1AIG - chains L and M of the 3 polymer chains in the assembly; structure by X-ray diffraction, 2.60 A resolution.

# Chain L
Protein: Photosynthetic reaction center (L subunit)
Source organism: Rhodobacter sphaeroides
Reference sequence: P02954 (RCEL_RHOSH); residues 1-281 here = UniProt positions 1-281
Sequence (281 residues; numbered 1 to 281; the number before each row is that of its first residue):
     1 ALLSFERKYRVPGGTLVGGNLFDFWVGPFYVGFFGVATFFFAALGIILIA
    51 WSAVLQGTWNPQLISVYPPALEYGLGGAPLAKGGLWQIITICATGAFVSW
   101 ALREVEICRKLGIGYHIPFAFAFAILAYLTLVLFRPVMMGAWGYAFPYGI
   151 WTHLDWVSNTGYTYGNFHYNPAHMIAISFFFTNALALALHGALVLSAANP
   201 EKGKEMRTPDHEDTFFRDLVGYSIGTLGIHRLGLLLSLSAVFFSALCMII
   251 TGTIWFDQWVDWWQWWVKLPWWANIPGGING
Ion coordination: bacteriochlorophyll a Mg site 1 near His153 (its only coordinating residue here); bacteriochlorophyll a Mg site 2 near His173 (its only coordinating residue here); Fe2+: His190, His230 (shared with His219(M), Glu234(M), His266(M) of chain M)
Residues lining bound ligands:
  - bacteriochlorophyll a (BCL), molecule 1: Ile46, Ile49, Phe97, Tyr128, Leu131, Phe146, Ile150, His153, Leu154, Trp156, Val157
  - bacteriochlorophyll a (BCL), molecule 2: Phe97, Phe121, Ala124, Ile125, Ala127, Tyr128, Leu131, Trp156, Val157, Ser158, Thr160, Gly161, Tyr162, Asn166, Phe167, His168, His173, Ala176, Ile177, Phe180, Phe181, Val241, Ser244, Ala245, Cys247, Met248
  - bacteriochlorophyll a (BCL), molecule 3: Val157, Tyr162, His168, Phe181
  - bacteriochlorophyll a (BCL), molecule 4: His168, His173, Met174, Ile177, Ser178, Phe181, Thr182, Leu185, Val220
  - bacteriopheophytin a (BPH), molecule 1: Thr38, Phe41, Ala42, Gly45, Ile46, Ile49, Ile89, Cys92, Ala93, Ala96, Phe97, Trp100, Glu104, Ile117, Ala120, Phe121, Phe123, Ala124, Phe146, Pro147, Tyr148, Gly149, Ile150, His153, Phe180, Leu238, Val241
  - bacteriopheophytin a (BPH), molecule 2: Phe181, Ala184, Leu185, Ala188, Leu189, Phe216, Leu219, Val220
  - ubiquinone-10 (U10), molecule 1: Val26, Phe29, Trp100
  - ubiquinone-10 (U10), molecule 2: Phe179, Thr182, Leu185, Ala186, Leu189, His190, Leu193, Val194, Glu212, Asp213, Phe216, Tyr222, Ser223, Ile224, Gly225, Thr226, Ile229, Leu232, Ser239, Phe242, Phe243

# Chain M
Protein: Photosynthetic reaction center (M subunit)
Source organism: Rhodobacter sphaeroides
Reference sequence: P02953 (RCEM_RHOSH); numbering as in UniProt (aligned over 1-307)
Sequence (307 residues; numbered 1 to 307; the number before each row is that of its first residue):
     1 AEYQNIFSQVQVRGPADLGMTEDVNLANRSGVGPFSTLLGWFGNAQLGPI
    51 YLGSLGVLSLFSGLMWFFTIGIWFWYQAGWNPAVFLRDLFFFSLEPPAPE
   101 YGLSFAAPLKEGGLWLIASFFMFVAVWSWWGRTYLRAQALGMGKHTAWAF
   151 LSAIWLWMVLGFIRPILMGSWSEAVPYGIFSHLDWTNNFSLVHGNLFYNP
   201 FHGLSIAFLYGSALLFAMHGATILAVSRFGGERELEQIADRGTAAERAAL
   251 FWRWTMGFNATMEGIHRWAIWMAVLVTLTGGIGILLSGTVVDNWYVWGQN
   301 HGMAPLN
Disordered / not traced: 1-2, 302-307
Ion coordination: bacteriochlorophyll a Mg site 1 near His182 (its only coordinating residue here); bacteriochlorophyll a Mg site 2 near His202 (its only coordinating residue here); Fe2+: His219, Glu234, His266 (shared with His190(L), His230(L) of chain L)
Residues lining bound ligands:
  - bacteriochlorophyll a (BCL), molecule 1: Ile50, Met122, Trp129, Trp157, Leu160, Val175, Ile179, His182, Leu183, Trp185, Thr186
  - bacteriochlorophyll a (BCL), molecule 2: Trp66, Met122, Val126, Phe150, Ala153, Ile154, Leu156, Trp157, Leu160, Trp185, Thr186, Asn187, Phe189, Ser190, Asn195, Leu196, Phe197, Phe201, His202, Ser205, Ile206, Leu209, Tyr210, Val276, Thr277, Gly280, Gly281, Ile284
  - bacteriochlorophyll a (BCL), molecule 3: Thr186, Phe197, Leu209, Tyr210
  - bacteriochlorophyll a (BCL), molecule 4: Phe197, His202, Gly203, Ile206, Ala207, Tyr210, Gly211, Leu214
  - bacteriopheophytin a (BPH), molecule 1: Ile50, Ser59, Leu60, Gly63, Leu64, Ala125, Val126, Trp129, Thr133, Thr146, Ala149, Phe150, Ser152, Ala153, Ala273, Val274, Thr277
  - bacteriopheophytin a (BPH), molecule 2: Tyr210, Ala213, Leu214, Ala217, Met218, Trp252, Thr255, Met256
  - ubiquinone-10 (U10): Leu214, Leu215, Met218, His219, Thr222, Ile223, Ala245, Ala248, Ala249, Trp252, Met256, Phe258, Asn259, Ala260, Thr261, Met262, Ile265, Trp268, Met272

# Chain L / chain M interface
Contacting residue pairs (226; chain L residue first):
  Ala1(L) - Arg253(M)  hydrogen bond (backbone-side chain)
  Leu3(L) - Leu250(M)  hydrophobic
  Leu3(L) - Arg253(M)
  Leu3(L) - Asn259(M)
  Phe5(L) - Arg241(M)
  Phe5(L) - Glu246(M)
  Glu6(L) - Leu250(M)
  Glu6(L) - Arg253(M)
  Glu6(L) - Trp254(M)  hydrogen bond
  Lys8(L) - Glu246(M)  salt bridge
  Tyr9(L) - Thr243(M)  hydrogen bond
  Tyr9(L) - Glu246(M)  hydrogen bond
  Tyr9(L) - Arg247(M)
  Tyr9(L) - Leu250(M)  hydrophobic
  Tyr9(L) - Trp254(M)
  Arg10(L) - Trp254(M)
  Trp25(L) - Trp254(M)
  Pro28(L) - Arg253(M)
  Pro28(L) - Trp254(M)
  Pro28(L) - Gly257(M)
  Phe29(L) - Trp254(M)
  Phe29(L) - Thr255(M)
  Phe29(L) - Met256(M)
  Phe29(L) - Gly257(M)
  Tyr30(L) - Trp254(M)  hydrogen bond (backbone-backbone)
  Trp100(L) - Thr255(M)
  Arg103(L) - Trp254(M)  hydrogen bond (side chain-backbone)
  Arg103(L) - Thr255(M)  hydrogen bond (side chain-backbone)
  Glu104(L) - Phe251(M)
  Glu104(L) - Thr255(M)
  Ile107(L) - Phe251(M)  hydrophobic
  Ile107(L) - Trp254(M)
  Ile107(L) - Thr255(M)
  Cys108(L) - Phe251(M)  hydrophobic
  Lys110(L) - Trp254(M)
  Leu111(L) - Arg247(M)  hydrogen bond (backbone-side chain)
  Leu111(L) - Leu250(M)
  Leu111(L) - Phe251(M)
  Leu111(L) - Trp254(M)  hydrophobic
  Gly112(L) - Arg228(M)  hydrogen bond (backbone-side chain)
  Gly112(L) - Phe229(M)
  Ile113(L) - Ala225(M)
  Ile113(L) - Val226(M)  hydrophobic
  Ile113(L) - Arg228(M)
  Ile113(L) - Phe229(M)  hydrophobic
  Ile113(L) - Arg247(M)
  Ile113(L) - Phe251(M)  hydrophobic
  Gly114(L) - Ala225(M)  hydrogen bond (backbone-backbone)
  Gly114(L) - Arg228(M)
  His116(L) - Gln4(M)  hydrogen bond (side chain-backbone)
  His116(L) - Ala221(M)
  His116(L) - Leu224(M)
  His116(L) - Ala225(M)
  Ile117(L) - Ala221(M)
  Ile117(L) - Phe251(M)  hydrophobic
  Ile117(L) - Trp252(M)  hydrophobic
  Trp151(L) - Phe197(M)
  Leu154(L) - Phe197(M)
  Asp155(L) - Tyr198(M)  hydrogen bond
  Val157(L) - Phe197(M)  hydrophobic
  Ser158(L) - Asn195(M)
  Ser158(L) - Phe197(M)
  Tyr162(L) - Asn187(M)  hydrogen bond
  Tyr162(L) - Leu191(M)
  Asn166(L) - Leu183(M)
  Asn166(L) - Asp184(M)
  Asn166(L) - Asn187(M)
  His168(L) - Leu183(M)  hydrogen bond (side chain-backbone)
  His168(L) - Thr186(M)
  His168(L) - Asn187(M)
  Tyr169(L) - Phe180(M)  hydrophobic
  Tyr169(L) - Asp184(M)  hydrogen bond
  Met174(L) - Phe180(M)  hydrophobic
  Met174(L) - Leu183(M)  hydrophobic
  Phe180(L) - Leu209(M)
  Phe180(L) - Ala213(M)  hydrophobic
  Phe181(L) - Leu209(M)  hydrophobic
  Asn183(L) - Ser212(M)
  Asn183(L) - Ala213(M)  hydrogen bond (side chain-backbone)
  Asn183(L) - Phe216(M)
  Ala184(L) - Ala273(M)
  Ala186(L) - Phe216(M)
  Leu187(L) - Ser212(M)
  Leu187(L) - Phe216(M)
  Leu187(L) - Ala269(M)
  Leu187(L) - Met272(M)  hydrophobic
  Leu187(L) - Ala273(M)  hydrophobic
  Ala188(L) - Ala273(M)
  His190(L) - Phe216(M)
  His190(L) - His219(M)  hydrogen bond
  His190(L) - Glu234(M)  salt bridge
  His190(L) - His266(M)  hydrogen bond
  Gly191(L) - His266(M)
  Ala192(L) - His145(M)
  Ala192(L) - Thr146(M)
  Ala192(L) - Ile270(M)  hydrophobic
  Leu193(L) - Met142(M)  hydrophobic
  Leu193(L) - Thr146(M)
  Val194(L) - Glu234(M)
  Val194(L) - Leu235(M)
  Val194(L) - His266(M)
  Leu195(L) - His145(M)  hydrogen bond (backbone-side chain)
  Leu195(L) - Glu263(M)
  Leu195(L) - His266(M)
  Leu195(L) - Arg267(M)
  Ser196(L) - Met142(M)
  Ser196(L) - Gly143(M)  hydrogen bond (backbone-backbone)
  Ser196(L) - His145(M)
  Ala197(L) - Met142(M)  hydrophobic
  Ala197(L) - Leu235(M)  hydrophobic
  Ala198(L) - Leu235(M)
  Ala198(L) - Ile238(M)  hydrophobic
  Asn199(L) - Gly143(M)
  Asn199(L) - His145(M)
  Asn199(L) - Glu263(M)  hydrogen bond
  Asn199(L) - Arg267(M)
  Pro200(L) - Gly141(M)
  Pro200(L) - Met142(M)
  Pro200(L) - Gly143(M)
  Glu201(L) - Gln138(M)
  Glu201(L) - Gly141(M)  hydrogen bond (backbone-backbone)
  Glu201(L) - Met142(M)
  Glu201(L) - Lys144(M)  salt bridge
  Lys204(L) - Gly141(M)
  Met206(L) - Ala239(M)  hydrophobic
  Arg207(L) - Glu22(M)  salt bridge
  Arg207(L) - Leu140(M)  hydrogen bond (side chain-backbone)
  Arg207(L) - Gly141(M)
  Arg207(L) - Met142(M)
  Arg207(L) - Leu235(M)
  Thr208(L) - Leu235(M)
  Pro209(L) - Leu235(M)
  Asp210(L) - Met20(M)
  His211(L) - Met20(M)
  His211(L) - Glu22(M)
  His211(L) - Met142(M)
  Glu212(L) - Leu235(M)
  Asp213(L) - Asn44(M)
  Thr214(L) - Gly19(M)
  Thr214(L) - Met20(M)  hydrogen bond (side chain-backbone)
  Thr214(L) - Arg29(M)
  Thr214(L) - Leu140(M)
  Phe215(L) - Thr133(M)
  Phe215(L) - Arg136(M)
  Phe215(L) - Ala137(M)
  Phe215(L) - Leu140(M)  hydrophobic
  Phe215(L) - Met142(M)  hydrophobic
  Phe215(L) - Thr146(M)
  Arg217(L) - Asp17(M)  salt bridge
  Arg217(L) - Asn44(M)
  Arg217(L) - Gly48(M)
  Arg217(L) - Pro49(M)
  Arg217(L) - Ile50(M)
  Asp218(L) - Val24(M)
  Asp218(L) - Arg29(M)  salt bridge
  Asp218(L) - Pro49(M)
  Asp218(L) - Ile50(M)
  Asp218(L) - Tyr51(M)  hydrogen bond (backbone-backbone)
  Asp218(L) - Arg132(M)  hydrogen bond (backbone-side chain)
  Leu219(L) - Trp129(M)
  Leu219(L) - Arg132(M)  hydrogen bond (backbone-side chain)
  Leu219(L) - Thr133(M)
  Val220(L) - Ile50(M)
  Gly221(L) - Leu47(M)
  Gly221(L) - Gly48(M)  hydrogen bond (backbone-backbone)
  Gly221(L) - Ile50(M)
  Tyr222(L) - Leu39(M)
  Tyr222(L) - Asn44(M)  hydrogen bond (side chain-backbone)
  Tyr222(L) - Gln46(M)
  Ser223(L) - Asn44(M)  hydrogen bond (backbone-side chain)
  Ile224(L) - Phe42(M)  hydrophobic
  Ile224(L) - Gly43(M)
  Ile224(L) - Asn44(M)  hydrogen bond (backbone-backbone)
  Gly225(L) - Asn44(M)
  Thr226(L) - Glu232(M)  hydrogen bond (side chain-backbone)
  Leu227(L) - Asn5(M)
  Leu227(L) - Glu232(M)
  Gly228(L) - Phe42(M)
  Ile229(L) - Phe216(M)
  His230(L) - His219(M)  hydrogen bond
  His230(L) - Gly220(M)
  His230(L) - Ile223(M)
  His230(L) - Leu224(M)
  His230(L) - Glu234(M)  salt bridge
  Arg231(L) - Asn5(M)  hydrogen bond (side chain-backbone)
  Arg231(L) - Ile6(M)  hydrogen bond (side chain-backbone)
  Arg231(L) - Phe7(M)
  Arg231(L) - Ser8(M)  hydrogen bond
  Arg231(L) - Trp41(M)  hydrogen bond (side chain-backbone)
  Arg231(L) - Phe42(M)  hydrogen bond (side chain-backbone)
  Arg231(L) - Leu224(M)
  Leu232(L) - Phe42(M)
  Gly233(L) - Phe216(M)
  Leu234(L) - Ala217(M)
  Leu234(L) - Ala221(M)
  Leu234(L) - Leu224(M)  hydrophobic
  Leu235(L) - Phe42(M)  hydrophobic
  Ser237(L) - Ala213(M)  hydrogen bond (side chain-backbone)
  Ser237(L) - Phe216(M)
  Ser237(L) - Ala217(M)  hydrogen bond (side chain-backbone)
  Leu238(L) - Ala217(M)  hydrophobic
  Trp263(L) - Phe90(M)  hydrophobic
  Trp263(L) - Phe180(M)  hydrophobic
  Gln264(L) - Phe91(M)
  Trp266(L) - Leu86(M)  hydrogen bond (side chain-backbone)
  Trp266(L) - Arg87(M)
  Val267(L) - Arg87(M)
  Val267(L) - Asp88(M)
  Trp272(L) - Ala83(M)
  Trp272(L) - Leu86(M)  hydrophobic
  Trp272(L) - Arg87(M)  hydrogen bond (backbone-side chain)
  Ile275(L) - Asn81(M)
  Ile275(L) - Ala83(M)  hydrophobic
  Ile275(L) - Val84(M)  hydrophobic
  Ile275(L) - Arg87(M)  hydrogen bond (backbone-side chain)
  Gly277(L) - Val84(M)
  Gly277(L) - Arg87(M)
  Gly278(L) - Gln77(M)  hydrogen bond (backbone-backbone)
  Gly278(L) - Val84(M)
  Gly278(L) - Asp88(M)
  Ile279(L) - Asp88(M)  hydrogen bond (backbone-side chain)
  Ile279(L) - Phe91(M)
  Asn280(L) - Arg87(M)
  Asn280(L) - Asp88(M)  hydrogen bond
  Asn280(L) - Phe91(M)
  Gly281(L) - Arg87(M)
Other interface residues (no listed pair), chain L (99 interface residues in all): Pro118, Ala120, Ala273, Pro276
Other interface residues (no listed pair), chain M (101 interface residues in all): Tyr3, Asp23, Ala78, Phe92, Ala149, Tyr210, Thr222, Ala249, Val276

# Overview
99 residues of chain L and 101 residues of chain M are in contact; the contacts include 46 hydrogen bonds and
7 salt bridges. Polar pairs include Lys8(L)-Glu246(M), His190(L)-Glu234(M) and Glu201(L)-Lys144(M).
Chain L is Photosynthetic reaction center (L subunit) and chain M is Photosynthetic reaction center (M
subunit), both from Rhodobacter sphaeroides; the structure, Photosynthetic reaction center from rhodobacter
sphaeroides in the d+qb-charge separated state, was determined by X-ray diffraction (same publication as
1AIJ).
